Entry 4LH4 (X-ray diffraction, 1.80 A resolution); this record covers chain A.

[Chain A]
Name: Integrase
Organism: Human immunodeficiency virus 1
UniProtKB: Q9WJM2 (Q9WJM2_9HIV1); numbering as in UniProt (aligned over 50-212)
Chain sequence (182 residues; row label = number of the first residue in the row):
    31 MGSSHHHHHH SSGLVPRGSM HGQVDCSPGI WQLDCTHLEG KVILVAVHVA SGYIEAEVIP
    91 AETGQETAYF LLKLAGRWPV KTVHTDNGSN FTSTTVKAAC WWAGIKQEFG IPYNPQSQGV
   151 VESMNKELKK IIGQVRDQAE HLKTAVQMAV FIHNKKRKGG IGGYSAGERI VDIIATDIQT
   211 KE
Not modelled in the structure: 31-56, 138-153, 189-193, 209-212
Sequence notes: expression tag (31-49); variant Val113 (Ile in Q9WJM2); engineered mutation Lys185 (Phe in Q9WJM2)
Modified residues: Cys65 (s-(dimethylarsenic)cysteine; CAS); Cys130 (s-(dimethylarsenic)cysteine; CAS)
Reported in the primary citation:
  - mutagenesis - F185K: increased stability (citing earlier work)

[Overview]
From the paper: F185K increases stability.
Chain A is Integrase (Human immunodeficiency virus 1); the structure, Dual inhibition of HIV-1 replication by
Integrase-LEDGF allosteric inhibitors is predominant at post-integration stage during virus ..., was
determined by X-ray diffraction together with 4LH5 from the same study.
